PDB entry 1BPZ | X-ray diffraction, 2.60 A resolution | chains P and A of the 4 polymer chains in the assembly

# Chain P
Molecule: 11-nt DNA strand
Sequence (11 nucleotides; numbered 1 to 11; the number before each row is that of its first residue):
     1 GCTGATGCGTG
Metal / ion sites: Na+: DG9 (shared with Thr101(A), Val103(A), Ile106(A) of chain A)

# Chain A
Name: Protein (DNA polymerase beta)
From: Homo sapiens
Notes: EC 2.7.7.7
UniProt: P06746 (DPOB_HUMAN); residues 2-335 here correspond to UniProt positions 1-334 (UniProt number = residue number - 1)
Amino-acid sequence (335 residues; numbered 1 to 335; the number before each row is that of its first residue):
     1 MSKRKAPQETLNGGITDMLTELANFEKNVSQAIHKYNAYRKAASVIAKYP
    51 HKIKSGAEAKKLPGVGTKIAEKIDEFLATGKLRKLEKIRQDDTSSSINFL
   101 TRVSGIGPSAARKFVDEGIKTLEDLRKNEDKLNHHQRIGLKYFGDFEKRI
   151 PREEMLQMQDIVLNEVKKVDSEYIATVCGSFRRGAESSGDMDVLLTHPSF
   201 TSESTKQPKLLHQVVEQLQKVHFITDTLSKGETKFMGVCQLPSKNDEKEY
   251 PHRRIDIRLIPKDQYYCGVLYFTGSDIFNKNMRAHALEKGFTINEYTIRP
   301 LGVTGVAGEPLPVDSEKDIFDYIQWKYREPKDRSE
Unresolved in the structure: 1-4
Metal / ion sites: Na+ site 1: Lys60, Leu62, Val65 (shared with 1 residue of chain D); Na+ site 2: Thr101, Val103, Ile106 (shared with DG9(P) of chain P)
UniProt features mapped onto this chain:
  - binding site (K(+)): Lys61
  - binding site (Na(+)): Lys61

# Interface between chain P and chain A
Pairs across the interface - 21 pairs, chain P then chain A:
  DG7(P) with Ser109(A), hydrogen bond to the phosphate
  DC8(P) with Gly105(A), phosphate contact; Ile106(A), phosphate contact; Gly107(A), hydrogen bond to the phosphate; Pro108(A), phosphate contact; Ser109(A), hydrogen bond to the phosphate; Ala110(A), hydrogen bond to the phosphate
  DG9(P) with Val103(A), phosphate contact; Ser104(A), phosphate contact; Gly105(A), hydrogen bond to the phosphate; Ile106(A), phosphate contact; Gly107(A), phosphate contact
  DT10(P) with Asp190(A), phosphate contact; Arg254(A), salt bridge to the phosphate
  DG11(P) with Gly179(A), phosphate contact; Asp190(A), phosphate contact; Asp192(A), phosphate contact; Arg258(A), sugar contact; Tyr271(A), hydrogen bond to the base; Phe272(A), phosphate contact; Thr273(A), phosphate contact
Also at the interface, not in a pair above, chain A (19 interface residues in all): His135, Met236, Asp256

# Summary
5 residues of chain P face 19 of chain A across their interface, with 6 hydrogen bonds and 1 salt bridge.
Polar contacts include DG11(P)-Tyr271(A), DG7(P)-Ser109(A) and DC8(P)-Gly107(A). UniProt lists K+-binding
residue Lys61(A) and Na+-binding residue Lys61(A) on chain A.
Here chain P is an 11-nt DNA strand and chain A is Protein (DNA polymerase beta) (Homo sapiens). Entry 1BPZ
(Human DNA polymerase beta complexed with nicked DNA) was determined by X-ray diffraction together with 1BPX
and 1BPY from the same study.
